5LMG - chains A and D; structure by X-ray diffraction, 1.89 A resolution.

Chain A:
Name: DNA topoisomerase 2-associated protein PAT1
From: Saccharomyces cerevisiae
Reference sequence: P25644 (PAT1_YEAST); residue numbers follow UniProt; this construct covers 435-796
Chain sequence (369 residues; row label = number of the first residue in the row):
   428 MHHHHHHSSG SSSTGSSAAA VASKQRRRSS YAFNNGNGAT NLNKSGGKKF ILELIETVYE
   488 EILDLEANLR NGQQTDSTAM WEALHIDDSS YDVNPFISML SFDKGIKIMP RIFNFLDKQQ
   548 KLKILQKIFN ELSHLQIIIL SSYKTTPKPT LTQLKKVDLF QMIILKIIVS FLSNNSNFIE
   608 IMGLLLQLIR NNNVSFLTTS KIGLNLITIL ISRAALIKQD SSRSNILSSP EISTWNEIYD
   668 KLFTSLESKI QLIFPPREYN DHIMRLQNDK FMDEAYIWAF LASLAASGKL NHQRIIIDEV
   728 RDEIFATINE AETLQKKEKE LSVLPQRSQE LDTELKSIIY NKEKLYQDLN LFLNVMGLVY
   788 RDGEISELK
Disordered / not traced: 428-467, 646-658
Differences from the reference sequence: initiating methionine (428); expression tag (429-434); engineered mutation A706 (Gln in P25644), A713 (Leu in P25644)
Curated features (UniProtKB/Swiss-Prot):
  - modified residue (Phosphoserine): S456, S457
Metal / ion sites: Mg2+ near D544 (its only coordinating residue here)
From the paper describing this entry:
  - mutagenesis - Q720A/R721A/D725A/R728A, R721A/R728A/F732A/E794A: decreased binding to mRNA decapping protein 2 (chain D)
  - mutagenesis - Q706A/L713A: unchanged binding to mRNA decapping protein 2 (chain D)
  - mutagenesis - I724R/I731R: abolished binding to Dcp2

Chain D:
Name: mRNA decapping protein 2
Reference sequence: B3LNX5 (B3LNX5_YEAS1); residues 957-970 here correspond to UniProt positions 956-969 (UniProt number = residue number - 1)
Chain sequence (14 residues; each row starts with the number of its first residue):
   957 TSGSNELLSI LHRK
Disordered / not traced: 957

Chain A / chain D interface:
Contacting residue pairs - 26 pairs, chain A then chain D:
  L717(A) - G959(D)
  L717(A) - L963(D)  hydrophobic
  Q720(A) - L963(D)
  R721(A) - E962(D)  salt bridge
  R721(A) - L963(D)
  R721(A) - I966(D)
  R721(A) - R969(D)
  I724(A) - L963(D)
  I724(A) - I966(D)  hydrophobic
  I724(A) - L967(D)  hydrophobic
  D725(A) - I966(D)
  D725(A) - R969(D)  salt bridge
  R728(A) - I966(D)  hydrogen bond (side chain-backbone)
  R728(A) - L967(D)
  R728(A) - R969(D)
  I731(A) - L967(D)  hydrophobic
  F732(A) - L967(D)
  M783(A) - S960(D)  hydrogen bond (backbone-side chain)
  M783(A) - L963(D)  hydrophobic
  G784(A) - S960(D)  hydrogen bond (backbone-side chain)
  L785(A) - S960(D)
  L785(A) - L964(D)  hydrophobic
  I792(A) - L964(D)
  I792(A) - L967(D)  hydrophobic
  E794(A) - S960(D)
  E794(A) - N961(D)  hydrogen bond
Also at the interface, not in a pair above, chain A (14 interface residues in all): S793
Interface features reported in the paper:
  - specific contacts: L717(A)-L963(D), R721(A)-E962(D) (salt bridge), I724(A)-L963(D), M783(A)-S960(D) (hydrogen bond), L785(A)-L963(D)
  - interface residues, chain A: I724(A), L785(A)

Overview:
14 residues of chain A and 9 residues of chain D are in contact, with 4 hydrogen bonds and 2 salt bridges.
Among the polar pairs are R721(A)-E962(D), D725(A)-R969(D) and R728(A)-I966(D). The authors report contacts
between L717(A) and L963(D), I724(A) and L963(D) and L785(A) and L963(D); a salt bridge between R721(A) and
E962(D); a hydrogen bond between M783(A) and S960(D). From the paper: Q720A/R721A/D725A/R728A and
R721A/R728A/F732A/E794A of chain A reduce binding to mRNA decapping protein 2 (chain D); interface residues
I724(A) and L785(A); 4 substitutions were tested in all.
Here chain A is DNA topoisomerase 2-associated protein PAT1 (Saccharomyces cerevisiae) and chain D is mRNA
decapping protein 2. Entry 5LMG (Structure of C-terminal domain from S. cerevisiae Pat1 decapping activator
bound to Dcp2 HLM10 peptide (region ...) was determined by X-ray diffraction together with 5LM5 and 5LMF from
the same study.
